6U9D - chains F and H of the 16 polymer chains in the assembly; structure by X-ray diffraction, 3.19 A resolution.

Chain F:
Molecule: Acetolactate synthase catalytic subunit, mitochondrial
From: Saccharomyces cerevisiae
Notes: EC 2.2.1.6
Reference sequence: P07342 (ILVB_YEAST); residues 58-687 here = UniProt positions 58-687
Chain sequence (644 residues; numbered 44 to 687; the number before each row is that of its first residue):
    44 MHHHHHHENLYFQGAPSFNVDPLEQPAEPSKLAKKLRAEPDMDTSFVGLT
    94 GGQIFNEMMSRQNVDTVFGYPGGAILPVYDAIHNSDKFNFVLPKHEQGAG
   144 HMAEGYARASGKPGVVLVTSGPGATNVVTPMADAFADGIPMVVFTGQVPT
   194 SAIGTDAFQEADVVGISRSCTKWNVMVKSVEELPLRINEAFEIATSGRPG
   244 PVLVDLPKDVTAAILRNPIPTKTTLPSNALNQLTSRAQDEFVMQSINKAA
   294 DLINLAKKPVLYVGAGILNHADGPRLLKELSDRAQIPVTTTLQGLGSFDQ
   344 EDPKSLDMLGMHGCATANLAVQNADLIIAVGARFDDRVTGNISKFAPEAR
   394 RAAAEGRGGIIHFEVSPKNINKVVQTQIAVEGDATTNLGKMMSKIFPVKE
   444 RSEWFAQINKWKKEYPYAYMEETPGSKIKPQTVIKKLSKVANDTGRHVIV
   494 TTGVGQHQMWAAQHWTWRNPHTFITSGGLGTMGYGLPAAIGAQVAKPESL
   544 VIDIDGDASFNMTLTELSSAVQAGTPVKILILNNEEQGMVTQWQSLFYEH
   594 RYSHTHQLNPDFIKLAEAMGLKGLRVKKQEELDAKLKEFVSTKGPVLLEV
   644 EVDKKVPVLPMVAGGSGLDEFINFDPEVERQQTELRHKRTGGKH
Unresolved in the structure: 44-83
Differences from the reference sequence: initiating methionine (44); expression tag (45-57)
Bound ions: Mg2+: Asp550, Asn577, Glu579 (together with thiamine diphosphate)
Residues lining bound ligands:
  - Bensulfuron methyl (60G; methyl 2-[(4,6-dimethoxypyrimidin-2-yl)carbamoylsulfamoylmethyl]benzoate), molecule 1: Gly116, Ala117, Val191, Pro192, Ala195, Ala200, Phe201, Gln202, Lys251
  - Bensulfuron methyl (60G), molecule 2: Met354, Asp379, Arg380, Met582, Val583, Trp586
  - FAD (flavin-adenine dinucleotide): Ala179, Asp180, Arg241, Gly307, Ala308, Gly309, Asn312, Thr334, Leu335, Gln336, Met351, Leu352, Gly353, Met354, His355, Gly356, Gly374, Ala375, Arg376, Asp378, Arg380, Val381, Phe406, Glu407, Val408, Ser409, Asn412, Gly425, Asp426, Ala427, Val497, Gln501, Met502, Ser519, Gly520, Gly521, Gly523
  - thiamine diphosphate (TPP), molecule 1: Tyr113, Pro114, Gly115, Glu139, Thr162, Pro165, Gly166, Asn169, Gln202
  - thiamine diphosphate (TPP), molecule 2: Val497, Gly498, Gln499, His500, Gly523, Thr524, Met525, Gly549, Asp550, Ala551, Ser552, Met555, Asn577, Glu579, Gln580, Gly581, Met582, Val583
Curated features (UniProtKB/Swiss-Prot):
  - binding site (thiamine diphosphate): Glu139
  - binding site (FAD): Arg241
  - binding site (Mg(2+)): Asp550, Asn577, Glu579

Chain H:
Molecule: Acetolactate synthase small subunit, mitochondrial
From: Saccharomyces cerevisiae
Reference sequence: B3LU66 (B3LU66_YEAS1); residues 41-309 here = UniProt positions 41-309
Chain sequence (297 residues; row label = number of the first residue in the row):
    13 MGSSHHHHHHSSGLVPRGSHMENLYFQGATRPPLPTLDTPSWNANSAVSS
    63 IIYETPAPSRQPRKQHVLNCLVQNEPGVLSRVSGTLAARGFNIDSLVVCN
   113 TEVKDLSRMTIVLQGQDGVIEQARRQIEDLVPVYAVLDYTNSEIIKRELV
   163 MARISLLGTEYFEDLLLHHHTSTNAGAADSQELVAEIREKQFHPANLPAS
   213 EVLRLKHEHLNDITNLTNNFGGRVVDISETSCIVELSAKPTRISAFLKLV
   263 EPFGVLECARSGMMALPRTPLKTSTEEAADEDEKISEIVDISQLPPG
Unresolved in the structure: 13-41, 294-309
Differences from the reference sequence: initiating methionine (13); expression tag (14-40)
Residues lining bound ligands:
  - ATP (adenosine-5'-triphosphate), molecule 1: Arg159, Lys251, Arg254, Arg280
  - ATP, molecule 2: Asn231, Phe232, Lys251, Arg254, Ala257
  - ATP, molecule 3: Val236, Val237, Asp238, Ile239

Interface between chain F and chain H:
Contacting residue pairs (25; chain F residue first):
  Arg211(F) - Ser92(H)  hydrogen bond
  Arg211(F) - Arg93(H)
  Trp216(F) - Glu87(H)
  Trp216(F) - Arg93(H)
  Trp216(F) - Val143(H)
  Asn217(F) - Arg93(H)  hydrogen bond
  Ile236(F) - Val143(H)  hydrophobic
  Pro269(F) - Gln85(H)
  Pro269(F) - Val143(H)
  Pro269(F) - Val145(H)
  Pro269(F) - Tyr146(H)
  Ser270(F) - Glu140(H)
  Ser270(F) - Leu142(H)  hydrogen bond (side chain-backbone)
  Ser270(F) - Val143(H)
  Ser270(F) - Val145(H)  hydrogen bond (side chain-backbone)
  Leu273(F) - Tyr146(H)
  Leu273(F) - Ala147(H)  hydrophobic
  Pro410(F) - Arg137(H)  hydrogen bond (backbone-side chain)
  Lys411(F) - Gln134(H)
  Lys411(F) - Arg137(H)
  Lys411(F) - Gln138(H)
  Lys411(F) - Asp141(H)  salt bridge
  Ile413(F) - Arg137(H)
  Asn414(F) - Arg137(H)
  Lys415(F) - Gln134(H)
Also at the interface, not in a pair above, chain F (14 interface residues in all): Lys215, Ala272
Also at the interface, not in a pair above, chain H (16 interface residues in all): Arg101, Pro144

Summary:
14 residues of chain F and 16 residues of chain H are in contact; the contacts include 5 hydrogen bonds and 1
salt bridge. Among the polar pairs are Lys411(F)-Asp141(H), Arg211(F)-Ser92(H) and Asn217(F)-Arg93(H). Chain F
binds thiamine diphosphate, Bensulfuron methyl and flavin-adenine dinucleotide.
Chain F is Acetolactate synthase catalytic subunit, mitochondrial and chain H is Acetolactate synthase small
subunit, mitochondrial, both from Saccharomyces cerevisiae; the structure, Saccharomyces cerevisiae
acetohydroxyacid synthase, was determined by X-ray diffraction (same publication as 6U9H, 6VZ8 and 6WO1).
